Entry 2WFW (X-ray diffraction, 1.60 A resolution); this record covers chains A and C of the 3 polymer chains in the assembly.

== Chain A (and C) ==
Protein: ARC
Organism: Rhodococcus erythropolis
Notes: chain C of this document is another copy of the same molecule, construct and numbering; everything in this record applies to it too
UniProtKB: O50202 (O50202_RHOER); residues 74-226 here correspond to UniProt positions 73-225 (UniProt number = residue number - 1)
Chain sequence (153 residues; numbered 74 to 226; the number before each row is that of its first residue):
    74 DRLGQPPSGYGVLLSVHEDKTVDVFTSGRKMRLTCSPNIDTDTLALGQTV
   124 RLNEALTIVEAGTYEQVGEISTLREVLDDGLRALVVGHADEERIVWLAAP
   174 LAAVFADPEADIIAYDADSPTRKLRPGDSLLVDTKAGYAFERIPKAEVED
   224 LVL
Disordered / not traced: 74-79, 183-199, 221-226

== How chain A and chain C interact ==
Contacting residue pairs (37; chain A residue first):
  P80(A) - R105(C)
  P80(A) - L106(C)  hydrophobic
  P80(A) - A128(C)
  S81(A) - M104(C)
  S81(A) - R105(C)  hydrogen bond (backbone-backbone)
  G82(A) - R102(C)
  G82(A) - K103(C)
  Y83(A) - D96(C)  hydrogen bond
  Y83(A) - K103(C)
  Y83(A) - M104(C)
  Y83(A) - R105(C)  hydrogen bond
  R124(A) - R105(C)
  E133(A) - R105(C)  salt bridge
  Q139(A) - R155(C)  hydrogen bond (backbone-side chain)
  Q139(A) - I167(C)
  Q139(A) - W169(C)
  V140(A) - I167(C)
  V140(A) - V168(C)
  V140(A) - W169(C)
  G141(A) - R166(C)
  G141(A) - I167(C)  hydrogen bond (backbone-backbone)
  E142(A) - E165(C)
  E142(A) - R166(C)
  I143(A) - L157(C)  hydrophobic
  I143(A) - E165(C)  hydrogen bond (backbone-backbone)
  I143(A) - I167(C)  hydrophobic
  H161(A) - A162(C)
  H161(A) - D163(C)
  H161(A) - E164(C)  salt bridge
  E214(A) - R155(C)  salt bridge
  I216(A) - E148(C)
  I216(A) - L150(C)  hydrophobic
  P217(A) - E148(C)
  P217(A) - D151(C)
  K218(A) - E148(C)
  A219(A) - E148(C)
  E220(A) - D151(C)
Interface residues without a listed pair, chain A (20 interface residues in all): T122, L204
Interface residues without a listed pair, chain C (23 interface residues in all): H90, L129, G210

== Overview ==
20 residues of chain A face 23 of chain C across their interface; the contacts include 6 hydrogen bonds and 3
salt bridges. Polar pairs include E133(A)-R105(C), H161(A)-E164(C) and E214(A)-R155(C).
Chain A and chain C are both ARC (Rhodococcus erythropolis); the structure, Structure and activity of the
N-terminal substrate recognition domains in proteasomal ATPases - The Arc domain ..., was determined by X-ray
diffraction, deposited together with 2WG5 and 2WG6.
